PDB entry 7R5K | electron microscopy, 12.00 A resolution (very low resolution: no residue pairs are listed; an interface is given only as per-side residue counts) | chains A3 and B1 of the 101 polymer chains in the assembly

== Chain A3 ==
Molecule: Nuclear pore complex protein Nup93
Organism: Homo sapiens
UniProt: Q8N1F7 (NUP93_HUMAN); numbering as in UniProt (aligned over 1-819)
Sequence (819 residues; numbered 1 to 819; the number before each row is that of its first residue):
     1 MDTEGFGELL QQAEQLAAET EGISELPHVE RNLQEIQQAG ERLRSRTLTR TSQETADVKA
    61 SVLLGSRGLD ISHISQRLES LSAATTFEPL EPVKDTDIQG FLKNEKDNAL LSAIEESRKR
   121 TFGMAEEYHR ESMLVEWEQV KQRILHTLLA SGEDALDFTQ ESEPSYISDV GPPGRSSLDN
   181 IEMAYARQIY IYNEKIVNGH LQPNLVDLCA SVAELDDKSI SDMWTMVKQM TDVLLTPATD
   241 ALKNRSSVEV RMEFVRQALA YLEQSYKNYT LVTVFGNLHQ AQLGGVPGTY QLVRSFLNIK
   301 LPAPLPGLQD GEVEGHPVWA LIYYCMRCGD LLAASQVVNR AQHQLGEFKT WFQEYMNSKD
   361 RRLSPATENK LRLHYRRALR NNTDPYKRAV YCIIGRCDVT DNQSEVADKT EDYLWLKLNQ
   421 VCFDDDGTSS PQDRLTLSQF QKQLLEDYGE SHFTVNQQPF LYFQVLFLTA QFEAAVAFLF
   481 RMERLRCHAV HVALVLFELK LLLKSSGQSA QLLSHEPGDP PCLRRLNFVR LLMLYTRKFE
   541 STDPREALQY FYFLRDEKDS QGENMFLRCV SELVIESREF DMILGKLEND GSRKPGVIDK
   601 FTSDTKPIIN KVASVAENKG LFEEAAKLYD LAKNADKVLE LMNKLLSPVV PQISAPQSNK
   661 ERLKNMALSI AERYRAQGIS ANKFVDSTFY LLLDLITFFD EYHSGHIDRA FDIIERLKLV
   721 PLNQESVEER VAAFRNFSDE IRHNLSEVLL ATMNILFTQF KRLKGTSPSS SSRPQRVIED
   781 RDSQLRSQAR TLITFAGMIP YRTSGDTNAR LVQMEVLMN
Unresolved in the structure: 1
UniProt features mapped onto this chain:
  - modified residue: Thr-49 (Phosphothreonine), Ser-52 (Phosphoserine), Ser-66 (Phosphoserine), Ser-72 (Phosphoserine), Ser-75 (Phosphoserine), Ser-80 (Phosphoserine), Ser-430 (Phosphoserine), Ser-767 (Phosphoserine)

== Chain B1 ==
Molecule: Nucleoporin NUP188 homolog
Organism: Homo sapiens
UniProt: Q5SRE5 (NU188_HUMAN); residues 1-1749 here = UniProt positions 1-1749
Sequence (1749 residues; numbered 1 to 1749; the number before each row is that of its first residue):
     1 MAAAAGGPCV RSSRELWTIL LGRSALRELS QIEAELNKHW RRLLEGLSYY KPPSPSSAEK
    61 VKANKDVASP LKELGLRISK FLGLDEEQSV QLLQCYLQED YRGTRDSVKT VLQDERQSQA
   121 LILKIADYYY EERTCILRCV LHLLTYFQDE RHPYRVEYAD CVDKLEKELV SKYRQQFEEL
   181 YKTEAPTWET HGNLMTERQV SRWFVQCLRE QSMLLEIIFL YYAYFEMAPS DLLVLTKMFK
   241 EQGFGSRQTN RHLVDETMDP FVDRIGYFSA LILVEGMDIE SLHKCALDDR RELHQFAQDG
   301 LICQDMDCLM LTFGDIPHHA PVLLAWALLR HTLNPEETSS VVRKIGGTAI QLNVFQYLTR
   361 LLQSLASGGN DCTTSTACMC VYGLLSFVLT SLELHTLGNQ QDIIDTACEV LADPSLPELF
   421 WGTEPTSGLG IILDSVCGMF PHLLSPLLQL LRALVSGKST AKKVYSFLDK MSFYNELYKH
   481 KPHDVISHED GTLWRRQTPK LLYPLGGQTN LRIPQGTVGQ VMLDDRAYLV RWEYSYSSWT
   541 LFTCEIEMLL HVVSTADVIQ HCQRVKPIID LVHKVISTDL SIADCLLPIT SRIYMLLQRL
   601 TTVISPPVDV IASCVNCLTV LAARNPAKVW TDLRHTGFLP FVAHPVSSLS QMISAEGMNA
   661 GGYGNLLMNS EQPQGEYGVT IAFLRLITTL VKGQLGSTQS QGLVPCVMFV LKEMLPSYHK
   721 WRYNSHGVRE QIGCLILELI HAILNLCHET DLHSSHTPSL QFLCICSLAY TEAGQTVINI
   781 MGIGVDTIDM VMAAQPRSDG AEGQGQGQLL IKTVKLAFSV TNNVIRLKPP SNVVSPLEQA
   841 LSQHGAHGNN LIAVLAKYIY HKHDPALPRL AIQLLKRLAT VAPMSVYACL GNDAAAIRDA
   901 FLTRLQSKIE DMRIKVMILE FLTVAVETQP GLIELFLNLE VKDGSDGSKE FSLGMWSCLH
   961 AVLELIDSQQ QDRYWCPPLL HRAAIAFLHA LWQDRRDSAM LVLRTKPKFW ENLTSPLFGT
  1021 LSPPSETSEP SILETCALIM KIICLEIYYV VKGSLDQSLK DTLKKFSIEK RFAYWSGYVK
  1081 SLAVHVAETE GSSCTSLLEY QMLVSAWRML LIIATTHADI MHLTDSVVRR QLFLDVLDGT
  1141 KALLLVPASV NCLRLGSMKC TLLLILLRQW KRELGSVDEI LGPLTEILEG VLQADQQLME
  1201 KTKAKVFSAF ITVLQMKEMK VSDIPQYSQL VLNVCETLQE EVIALFDQTR HSLALGSATE
  1261 DKDSMETDDC SRSRHRDQRD GVCVLGLHLA KELCEVDEDG DSWLQVTRRL PILPTLLTTL
  1321 EVSLRMKQNL HFTEATLHLL LTLARTQQGA TAVAGAGITQ SICLPLLSVY QLSTNGTAQT
  1381 PSASRKSLDA PSWPGVYRLS MSLMEQLLKT LRYNFLPEAL DFVGVHQERT LQCLNAVRTV
  1441 QSLACLEEAD HTVGFILQLS NFMKEWHFHL PQLMRDIQVN LGYLCQACTS LLHSRKMLQH
  1501 YLQNKNGDGL PSAVAQRVQR PPSAASAAPS SSKQPAADTE ASEQQALHTV QYGLLKILSK
  1561 TLAALRHFTP DVCQILLDQS LDLAEYNFLF ALSFTTPTFD SEVAPSFGTL LATVNVALNM
  1621 LGELDKKKEP LTQAVGLSTQ AEGTRTLKSL LMFTMENCFY LLISQAMRYL RDPAVHPRDK
  1681 QRMKQELSSE LSTLLSSLSR YFRRGAPSSP ATGVLPSPQG KSTSLSKASP ESQEPLIQLV
  1741 QAFVRHMQR
Unresolved in the structure: 1
UniProt features mapped onto this chain:
  - modified residue: Ala-2 (N-acetylalanine), Ser-1523 (Phosphoserine), Ser-1709 (Phosphoserine), Thr-1712 (Phosphothreonine), Ser-1717 (Phosphoserine)

== Chain A3 / chain B1 interface ==
At this resolution (12 A) residue pairs are not listed: 54 residues of chain A3 and 75 of chain B1 lie at the interface.

== Overview ==
The interface between chain A3 and chain B1 involves 54 residues on one side and 75 on the other.
Chain A3 is Nuclear pore complex protein Nup93 and chain B1 is Nucleoporin NUP188 homolog, both from Homo
sapiens; the structure, Human nuclear pore complex (constricted), was determined by electron microscopy,
deposited together with 7R5J and 7R1Y.
